Entry 5WXY (X-ray diffraction, 2.63 A resolution); this record covers chain A.

# Chain A
Molecule: McyF
Source organism: Microcystis aeruginosa PCC 7806
UniProtKB: Q9RNB4 (Q9RNB4_MICAE); numbering as in UniProt (aligned over 1-251)
Sequence (260 residues; row label = number of the first residue in the row; numbers below 1 keep their minus sign (Met-8 is residue -8)):
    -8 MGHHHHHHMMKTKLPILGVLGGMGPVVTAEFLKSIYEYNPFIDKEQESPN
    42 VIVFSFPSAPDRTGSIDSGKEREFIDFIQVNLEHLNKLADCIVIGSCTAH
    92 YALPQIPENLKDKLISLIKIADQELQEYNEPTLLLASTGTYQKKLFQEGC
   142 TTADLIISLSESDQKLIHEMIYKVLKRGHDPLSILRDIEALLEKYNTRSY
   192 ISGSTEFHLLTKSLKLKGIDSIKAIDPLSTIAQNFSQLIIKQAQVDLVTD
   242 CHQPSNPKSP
Not modelled in the structure: -8 to 4, 232-251
Sequence notes: expression tag (-8 to 0); engineered mutation Ser87 (Cys in Q9RNB4), Ser195 (Cys in Q9RNB4)
Ligand contacts: aspartic acid (ASP): Met14, Gly15, Glu36, Asp52, Arg53, Gly86, Ser87, Cys88, Thr89, Ser128, Thr131, Tyr163, Lys167, Gly194, Ser195, Thr196, Glu197
What the authors report for this chain:
  - binding site for aspartic acid: Met14, Arg53, Cys88, Thr89, Lys167, Ser195, Thr196, Glu197
  - catalytic residues: Glu197
  - mutagenesis - E197Q: decreased catalytic activity on D-Asp

# Summary
Ligands of chain A: aspartic acid. The paper reports the catalytic residue Glu197; E197Q reduces catalytic
activity on D-Asp.
Chain A is McyF (Microcystis aeruginosa PCC 7806); the structure, Crystal structure of Microcystis aeruginosa
PCC 7806 aspartate racemase in complex with L-aspartate, was determined by X-ray diffraction, deposited
together with 5WXZ.
